PDB entry 7Z30 | electron microscopy, 2.90 A resolution | chains A and B of the 19 polymer chains in the assembly

# Chain A
Molecule: DNA-directed RNA polymerase III subunit RPC1
Source organism: Saccharomyces cerevisiae S288C
Notes: EC 2.7.7.6
UniProtKB: P04051 (RPC1_YEAST); numbering as in UniProt (aligned over 1-1460)
Chain sequence (1460 residues; numbered 1 to 1460; the number before each row is that of its first residue):
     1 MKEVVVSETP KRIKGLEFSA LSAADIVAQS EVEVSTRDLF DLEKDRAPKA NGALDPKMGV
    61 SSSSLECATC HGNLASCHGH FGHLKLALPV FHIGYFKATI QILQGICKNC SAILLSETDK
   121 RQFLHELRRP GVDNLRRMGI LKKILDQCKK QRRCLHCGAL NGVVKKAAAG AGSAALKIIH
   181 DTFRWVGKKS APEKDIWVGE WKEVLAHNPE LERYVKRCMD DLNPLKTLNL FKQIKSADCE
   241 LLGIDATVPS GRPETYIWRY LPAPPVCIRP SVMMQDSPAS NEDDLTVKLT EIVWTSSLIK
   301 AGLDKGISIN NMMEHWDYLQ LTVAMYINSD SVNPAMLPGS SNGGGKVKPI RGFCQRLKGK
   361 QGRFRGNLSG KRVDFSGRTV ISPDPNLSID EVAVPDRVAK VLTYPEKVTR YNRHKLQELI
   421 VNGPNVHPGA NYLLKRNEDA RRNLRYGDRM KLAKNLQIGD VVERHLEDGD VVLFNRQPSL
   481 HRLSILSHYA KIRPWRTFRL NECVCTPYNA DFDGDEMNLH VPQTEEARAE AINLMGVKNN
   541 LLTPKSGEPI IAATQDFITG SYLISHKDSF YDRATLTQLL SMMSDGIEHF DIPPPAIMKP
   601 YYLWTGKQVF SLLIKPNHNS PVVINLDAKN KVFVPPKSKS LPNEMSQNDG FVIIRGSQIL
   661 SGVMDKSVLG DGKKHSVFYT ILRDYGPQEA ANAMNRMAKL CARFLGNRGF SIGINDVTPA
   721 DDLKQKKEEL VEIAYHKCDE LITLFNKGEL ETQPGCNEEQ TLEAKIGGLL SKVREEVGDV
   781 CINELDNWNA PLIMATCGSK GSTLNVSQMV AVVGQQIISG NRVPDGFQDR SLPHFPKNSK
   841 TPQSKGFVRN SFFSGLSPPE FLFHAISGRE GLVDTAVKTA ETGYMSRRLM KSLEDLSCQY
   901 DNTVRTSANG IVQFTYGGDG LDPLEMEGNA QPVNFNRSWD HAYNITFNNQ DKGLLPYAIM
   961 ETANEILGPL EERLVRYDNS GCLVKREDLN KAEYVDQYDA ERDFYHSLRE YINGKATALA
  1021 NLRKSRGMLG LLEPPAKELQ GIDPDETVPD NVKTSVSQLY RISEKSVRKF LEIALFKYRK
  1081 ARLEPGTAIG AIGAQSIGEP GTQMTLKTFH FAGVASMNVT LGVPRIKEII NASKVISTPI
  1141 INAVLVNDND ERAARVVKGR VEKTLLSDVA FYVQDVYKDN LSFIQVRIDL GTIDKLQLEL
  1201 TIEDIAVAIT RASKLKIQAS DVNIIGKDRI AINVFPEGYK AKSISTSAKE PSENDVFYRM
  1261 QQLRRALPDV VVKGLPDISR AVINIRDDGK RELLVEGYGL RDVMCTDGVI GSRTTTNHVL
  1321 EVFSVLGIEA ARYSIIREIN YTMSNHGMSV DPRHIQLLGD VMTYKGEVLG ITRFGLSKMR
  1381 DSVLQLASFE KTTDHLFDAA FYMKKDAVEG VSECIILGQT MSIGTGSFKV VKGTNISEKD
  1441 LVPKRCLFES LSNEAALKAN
Disordered / not traced: 1, 169-174, 333-347, 1237-1251, 1457-1460
UniProt features mapped onto this chain:
  - region: Pro858 to Glu870 (Bridging helix)
  - binding site (Zn(2+)): Cys67, Cys70, Cys77, His80, Cys107, Cys110, Cys154
  - binding site (Mg(2+)): Asp511, Asp513, Asp515
  - mutagenesis: Thr506 (T506I: Temperature-sensitive), Asn509 (N509Y: Temperature-sensitive), Asn518 (N518Q: Temperature-sensitive)
Metal / ion sites: Zn2+ site 1: Cys67, Cys70, Cys77, His80; Zn2+ site 2: Cys107, Cys110, Cys154, Cys157; Mg2+ site 1: Asp511, Asp513, Asp515; Mg2+ site 2: Asp511, Asp513 (shared with 2 residues of chain I)
What the authors report for this chain:
  - Mg2+ coordination: Asp511, Asp513, Asp515
  - catalytic residues: Asp511, Asp513, Asp515

# Chain B
Molecule: DNA-directed RNA polymerase III subunit RPC2
Source organism: Saccharomyces cerevisiae S288C
Notes: EC 2.7.7.6
UniProtKB: P22276 (RPC2_YEAST); residue numbers follow UniProt; this construct covers 1-1149
Chain sequence (1149 residues; each row starts with the number of its first residue):
     1 MVAATKRRKT HIHKHVKDEA FDDLLKPVYK GKKLTDEINT AQDKWHLLPA FLKVKGLVKQ
    61 HLDSFNYFVD TDLKKIIKAN QLILSDVDPE FYLKYVDIRV GKKSSSSTKD YLTPPHECRL
   121 RDMTYSAPIY VDIEYTRGRN IIMHKDVEIG RMPIMLRSNK CILYDADESK MAKLNECPLD
   181 PGGYFIVNGT EKVILVQEQL SKNRIIVEAD EKKGIVQASV TSSTHERKSK TYVITKNGKI
   241 YLKHNSIAEE IPIAIVLKAC GILSDLEIMQ LVCGNDSSYQ DIFAVNLEES SKLDIYTQQQ
   301 ALEYIGAKVK TMRRQKLTIL QEGIEAIATT VIAHLTVEAL DFREKALYIA MMTRRVVMAM
   361 YNPKMIDDRD YVGNKRLELA GQLISLLFED LFKKFNNDFK LSIDKVLKKP NRAMEYDALL
   421 SINVHSNNIT SGLNRAISTG NWSLKRFKME RAGVTHVLSR LSYISALGMM TRISSQFEKS
   481 RKVSGPRALQ PSQFGMLCTA DTPEGEACGL VKNLALMTHI TTDDEEEPIK KLCYVLGVED
   541 ITLIDSASLH LNYGVYLNGT LIGSIRFPTK FVTQFRHLRR TGKVSEFISI YSNSHQMAVH
   601 IATDGGRICR PLIIVSDGQS RVKDIHLRKL LDGELDFDDF LKLGLVEYLD VNEENDSYIA
   661 LYEKDIVPSM THLEIEPFTI LGAVAGLIPY PHHNQSPRNT YQCAMGKQAI GAIAYNQFKR
   721 IDTLLYLMTY PQQPMVKTKT IELIDYDKLP AGQNATVAVM SYSGYDIEDA LVLNKSSIDR
   781 GFGRCETRRK TTTVLKRYAN HTQDIIGGMR VDENGDPIWQ HQSLGPDGLG EVGMKVQSGQ
   841 IYINKSVPTN SADAPNPNNV NVQTQYREAP VIYRGPEPSH IDQVMMSVSD NDQALIKVLL
   901 RQNRRPELGD KFSSRHGQKG VCGIIVKQED MPFNDQGIVP DIIMNPHGFP SRMTVGKMIE
   961 LISGKAGVLN GTLEYGTCFG GSKLEDMSKI LVDQGFNYSG KDMLYSGITG ECLQAYIFFG
  1021 PIYYQKLKHM VLDKMHARAR GPRAVLTRQP TEGRSRDGGL RLGEMERDCV IAYGASQLLL
  1081 ERLMISSDAF EVDVCDKCGL MGYSGWCTTC KSAENIIKMT IPYAAKLLFQ ELLSMNIAPR
  1141 LRLEDIFQQ
Disordered / not traced: 1-35, 852-863
UniProt features mapped onto this chain:
  - zinc finger: Cys1095 to Cys1110 (C4-type)
  - binding site (Zn(2+)): Cys1095, Cys1098, Cys1107, Cys1110
Metal / ion sites: Zn2+: Cys1095, Cys1098, Cys1107, Cys1110
What the authors report for this chain:
  - conformationally variable residues (side-chain flip): Arg698, Tyr701

# How chain A and chain B interact
Contacting residue pairs (404; chain A residue first):
  Thr9(A) with Asp1145(B)
  Pro10(A) with Asp1145(B); Ile1146(B), hydrophobic; Phe1147(B), hydrophobic
  Lys11(A) with Asp1096(B), salt bridge; Ile1117(B); Leu1143(B); Glu1144(B); Asp1145(B), salt bridge
  Arg12(A) with Arg1142(B); Leu1143(B); Glu1144(B), salt bridge; Ile1146(B)
  Ile13(A) with Met1119(B), hydrophobic; Leu1141(B), hydrophobic; Arg1142(B)
  Lys14(A) with Arg1142(B), hydrogen bond (backbone-backbone); Leu1143(B); Glu1144(B)
  Gly15(A) with Arg1140(B); Leu1141(B); Arg1142(B), hydrogen bond (backbone-backbone)
  Leu16(A) with Pro1139(B); Arg1140(B); Leu1141(B), hydrophobic
  Glu17(A) with Ala1138(B); Pro1139(B); Arg1140(B), hydrogen bond (backbone-backbone); Arg1142(B), salt bridge
  Phe18(A) with Leu1132(B), hydrophobic; Ile1137(B), hydrophobic; Ala1138(B); Pro1139(B), hydrophobic
  Ser19(A) with Asn1136(B); Ile1137(B); Ala1138(B), hydrogen bond (backbone-backbone)
  Ala20(A) with Asn1136(B)
  Leu21(A) with Leu1133(B), hydrophobic; Asn1136(B), hydrogen bond (backbone-side chain); Ala1138(B), hydrophobic
  Asp25(A) with Arg1140(B), salt bridge
  Ala28(A) with Thr1108(B); Thr1109(B); Lys1111(B)
  Gln29(A) with Thr1108(B); Thr1109(B); Leu1133(B)
  Glu31(A) with Tyr1103(B)
  Thr69(A) with Tyr1103(B)
  Leu74(A) with Arg1048(B), hydrogen bond (backbone-side chain)
  His78(A) with Phe1090(B); Glu1091(B); Gly1102(B); Lys1126(B), hydrogen bond (backbone-side chain); Gln1130(B), hydrogen bond (backbone-side chain)
  Gly79(A) with Gln1130(B)
  His80(A) with Tyr1103(B)
  Phe81(A) with Gln1130(B); Leu1133(B), hydrophobic; Ser1134(B)
  His92(A) with Asn1136(B)
  Tyr95(A) with Asn1136(B), hydrogen bond (side chain-backbone); Ile1137(B)
  Thr255(A) with Asn1136(B), hydrogen bond (backbone-side chain)
  Trp258(A) with Ser1134(B)
  Pro262(A) with Leu1133(B); Ser1134(B)
  Pro264(A) with Ser1134(B)
  Cys267(A) with Leu1046(B); Lys1126(B); Gln1130(B), hydrogen bond
  Ile268(A) with Leu1046(B); Leu1127(B), hydrophobic; Gln1130(B); Glu1131(B)
  Pro270(A) with Val1045(B), hydrophobic; Leu1046(B)
  Ile327(A) with Met1135(B), hydrophobic
  Phe353(A) with Glu1131(B); Ser1134(B); Met1135(B), hydrophobic
  Arg356(A) with Leu1046(B); Glu1131(B), salt bridge
  Leu357(A) with Glu1131(B); Met1135(B), hydrophobic
  Arg363(A) with Leu1046(B); Leu1127(B); Glu1131(B), salt bridge
  Phe364(A) with Leu1128(B), hydrophobic
  Arg365(A) with Arg1061(B), hydrogen bond (backbone-side chain)
  Gly366(A) with Arg1061(B), hydrogen bond (backbone-side chain)
  Asn367(A) with Thr1047(B); Gln1049(B), hydrogen bond; Ala1124(B)
  Leu368(A) with Ala1124(B), hydrophobic; Ala1125(B)
  Ser369(A) with Glu1064(B), hydrogen bond
  Gly370(A) with Arg1061(B), hydrogen bond (backbone-side chain); Leu1062(B)
  Lys371(A) with Gln1049(B); Arg1061(B); Leu1062(B), hydrogen bond (backbone-backbone); Leu1083(B), hydrogen bond (side chain-backbone); Ser1087(B); Asp1088(B), salt bridge; Pro1122(B)
  Arg372(A) with Pro1050(B); Thr1051(B); Glu1052(B), salt bridge; Gly1059(B), hydrogen bond (side chain-backbone); Leu1060(B); Arg1061(B); Ser1087(B), hydrogen bond (backbone-side chain)
  Val373(A) with Pro1050(B); Gly1059(B); Leu1060(B), hydrogen bond (backbone-backbone); Leu1062(B), hydrophobic; Arg1082(B); Ser1086(B)
  Asp374(A) with Arg1038(B), salt bridge; Ala1039(B); Arg1040(B); Arg1043(B), salt bridge; Pro1050(B); Arg1082(B), hydrogen bond (backbone-side chain); Ser1086(B), hydrogen bond (backbone-backbone)
  Phe375(A) with Arg1038(B), hydrogen bond (backbone-backbone); Ala1039(B), hydrogen bond (backbone-backbone); Arg1040(B); Arg1082(B)
  Ser376(A) with Ala1037(B); Arg1038(B), hydrogen bond (backbone-backbone); Leu1060(B), hydrogen bond (side chain-backbone)
  Gly377(A) with His1036(B); Ala1037(B); Leu1060(B)
  Arg378(A) with Lys1034(B); Met1035(B); His1036(B), hydrogen bond (backbone-backbone); Leu1060(B)
  Thr379(A) with Val1031(B); Met1035(B)
  Val380(A) with Gly909(B); Val921(B), hydrophobic; Val1031(B), hydrophobic
  Ile381(A) with Val921(B)
  Ser382(A) with Gly909(B); Val921(B); Cys922(B), hydrogen bond (side chain-backbone)
  Pro383(A) with Tyr765(B); Ala770(B), hydrophobic; Gly923(B)
  Asp384(A) with Tyr765(B), hydrogen bond
  Pro385(A) with Gly764(B); Tyr765(B)
  Asn386(A) with Tyr765(B), hydrogen bond
  Arg397(A) with Met1035(B)
  Val398(A) with Met1035(B), hydrophobic; Ala1037(B), hydrophobic
  Val401(A) with Ala1037(B), hydrophobic; Ala1039(B)
  Leu402(A) with Arg1038(B)
  Tyr432(A) with Arg1040(B)
  Arg441(A) with Arg1040(B)
  Glu463(A) with Arg1040(B), salt bridge
  Leu473(A) with Leu1078(B), hydrophobic
  Asn475(A) with Glu1066(B)
  Gln477(A) with Arg1061(B); Glu1066(B), hydrogen bond
  Ser479(A) with Met1065(B); Glu1066(B); Cys1069(B)
  His481(A) with Cys1069(B), hydrogen bond (backbone-side chain)
  Arg482(A) with Cys1069(B); Ala1072(B), hydrogen bond (side chain-backbone); Tyr1073(B), hydrogen bond (backbone-side chain)
  Leu483(A) with Tyr1073(B)
  Ile485(A) with Cys1069(B), hydrophobic; Tyr1073(B), hydrogen bond (backbone-side chain)
  Leu486(A) with Tyr1073(B)
  Trp495(A) with Glu907(B); Leu908(B), hydrophobic; Ile925(B), hydrophobic
  Arg496(A) with Glu877(B), salt bridge; Glu907(B), salt bridge; Val1031(B); Met1035(B)
  Thr497(A) with Leu908(B); Gly909(B); Val1031(B)
  Glu502(A) with Gly764(B); Ile767(B); Glu768(B)
  Asp511(A) with Glu768(B); Asp769(B)
  Phe512(A) with Ile767(B); Glu768(B); Asp769(B); Ala770(B); Gly920(B); Val921(B)
  Asp513(A) with Asp769(B); Lys911(B); Lys919(B); Gly920(B)
  Gly514(A) with Lys911(B); Val921(B)
  Glu516(A) with Lys1034(B)
  Asn518(A) with Leu1060(B)
  His520(A) with Leu1060(B); Leu1062(B); Arg1082(B), hydrogen bond
  Val521(A) with Glu1081(B); Arg1082(B), hydrogen bond (backbone-side chain)
  Pro522(A) with Leu1078(B), hydrophobic; Glu1081(B)
  Gln523(A) with Glu1081(B), hydrogen bond (backbone-side chain); Ser1086(B)
  Thr524(A) with Glu1081(B)
  Glu526(A) with Gln1077(B)
  Ala527(A) with Gln1077(B); Leu1078(B); Glu1081(B)
  Glu530(A) with Ala1075(B); Ser1076(B), hydrogen bond (side chain-backbone); Gln1077(B), hydrogen bond (side chain-backbone); Leu1078(B), hydrogen bond (side chain-backbone)
  Leu534(A) with Tyr1073(B); Gly1074(B)
  Met535(A) with Tyr1073(B), hydrophobic; Leu1078(B), hydrophobic
  Asn540(A) with Tyr1073(B)
  Thr554(A) with Glu768(B)
  Gln555(A) with Ile767(B); Glu768(B); Asn945(B); His947(B)
  Asp556(A) with Ser761(B), hydrogen bond; Ile767(B); Asn945(B), hydrogen bond; His947(B), salt bridge
  Phe557(A) with Ile767(B), hydrophobic
  Thr559(A) with His947(B), hydrogen bond
  Ala702(A) with Ser763(B); Gly764(B)
  Leu705(A) with Ser761(B)
  Gly706(A) with Met760(B); Ser761(B); Tyr762(B); Leu1013(B)
  Asn707(A) with Ser1006(B), hydrogen bond; Ile1008(B); Thr1009(B); Leu1013(B)
  Arg708(A) with Leu1013(B); Gln1014(B), hydrogen bond (backbone-backbone); Ala1015(B)
  Gly709(A) with Ala1015(B)
  Phe710(A) with Val759(B); Met760(B); Ser761(B), hydrogen bond (backbone-backbone); Pro946(B)
  Ser711(A) with Val759(B), hydrogen bond (side chain-backbone); Lys1001(B), hydrogen bond (backbone-side chain); Tyr1016(B); Ile1017(B); Phe1018(B), hydrogen bond (side chain-backbone)
  Ile712(A) with Val759(B), hydrophobic; Pro946(B), hydrophobic; Phe949(B), hydrophobic; Met958(B), hydrophobic; Lys1001(B); Phe1018(B)
  Gly713(A) with Met958(B); Lys1001(B); Phe1018(B)
  Ile714(A) with Val955(B), hydrophobic; Met958(B), hydrophobic; Ile959(B), hydrophobic; Ile962(B), hydrophobic; Leu984(B), hydrophobic; Phe1018(B)
  Asn715(A) with Ser999(B); Lys1001(B)
  Asp716(A) with Lys1001(B), salt bridge
  Met794(A) with Pro946(B); Pro950(B), hydrophobic
  Ser799(A) with His947(B)
  Lys800(A) with His947(B), hydrogen bond (side chain-backbone); Pro950(B); Ser951(B)
  Gly801(A) with Ser951(B), hydrogen bond (backbone-side chain)
  Asn805(A) with Pro950(B); Ser951(B); Met953(B), hydrogen bond
  Gln808(A) with Met953(B)
  Met809(A) with Phe949(B); Pro950(B); Met953(B), hydrophobic; Val955(B), hydrophobic; Met958(B), hydrophobic
  Gly826(A) with Tyr371(B); Pro491(B); Ser492(B)
  Phe827(A) with Tyr371(B); Pro491(B); Ser492(B); Val651(B); Glu654(B); Asn655(B)
  Gln828(A) with His595(B), hydrogen bond; Asn655(B), hydrogen bond (backbone-side chain)
  Arg830(A) with Glu654(B), hydrogen bond (side chain-backbone); Asn655(B), hydrogen bond (side chain-backbone); Ser657(B), hydrogen bond (side chain-backbone)
  Ser831(A) with Pro491(B)
  Leu832(A) with Pro491(B); Phe494(B), hydrophobic
  Pro833(A) with Glu654(B); Ser657(B); Tyr658(B); Ile659(B), hydrogen bond (backbone-backbone)
  His834(A) with Phe494(B); Tyr658(B); Ile659(B); Leu661(B); Glu674(B), salt bridge
  Phe835(A) with Tyr658(B)
  Pro836(A) with Tyr658(B)
  Lys837(A) with Asn655(B)
  Phe852(A) with His693(B); Asn694(B); Met953(B), hydrophobic; Val955(B)
  Phe853(A) with His693(B), hydrogen bond (backbone-side chain); Val955(B), hydrophobic; Leu984(B), hydrophobic
  Ser854(A) with His693(B)
  Gly855(A) with His692(B); His693(B), hydrogen bond (backbone-side chain)
  Leu856(A) with His692(B), hydrogen bond (backbone-backbone); Phe979(B)
  Pro858(A) with Tyr662(B); Pro677(B), hydrophobic; Phe979(B), hydrophobic
  Pro859(A) with Leu661(B)
  Phe861(A) with Pro691(B); His692(B); Asn699(B); Cys978(B), hydrophobic; Phe979(B), hydrophobic
  Leu862(A) with Phe494(B), hydrophobic
  His864(A) with Gln695(B); Ser696(B), hydrogen bond (side chain-backbone)
  Ala865(A) with Ser696(B)
  Ile866(A) with Leu489(B); Pro491(B), hydrophobic
  Gly868(A) with Ser696(B)
  Arg869(A) with Arg487(B), hydrogen bond (side chain-backbone); Leu489(B); Thr502(B), hydrogen bond; Cys508(B), hydrogen bond (side chain-backbone); Gly509(B)
  Val873(A) with Ser484(B); Arg487(B)
  Val877(A) with Lys482(B)
  Arg887(A) with Glu1064(B)
  Met890(A) with Asp1068(B)
  Glu894(A) with Arg1067(B), salt bridge; Asp1068(B)
  Ala1088(A) with Ile1071(B); Ala1072(B), hydrophobic
  Ala1091(A) with Ala1072(B), hydrophobic
  Ile1092(A) with Ala1072(B)
  Gln1095(A) with Cys1069(B), hydrogen bond; Ala1072(B)
  Tyr1258(A) with Ser291(B), hydrogen bond; Lys292(B), hydrogen bond (side chain-backbone)
  Gln1261(A) with Glu288(B)
  Arg1265(A) with Val285(B); Glu288(B), salt bridge
  Leu1396(A) with Leu1132(B), hydrophobic
  Phe1397(A) with Ile1137(B), hydrophobic
  Ala1400(A) with Ile1137(B), hydrophobic
  Ser1412(A) with Arg1067(B)
  Ile1415(A) with Arg1067(B); Ile1071(B), hydrophobic; Leu1079(B), hydrophobic; Leu1083(B), hydrophobic
  Ile1416(A) with Pro1122(B); Ala1125(B)
  Leu1417(A) with Ile1121(B); Pro1122(B)
  Gly1418(A) with Leu1080(B); Pro1122(B)
  Gln1419(A) with Leu1080(B)
  Thr1420(A) with Ser1076(B); Gln1077(B)
  Met1421(A) with Ser1076(B); Leu1079(B), hydrophobic
  Gly1424(A) with Gly1074(B)
  Thr1425(A) with Gly1074(B), hydrogen bond (backbone-backbone); Ser1076(B), hydrogen bond
  Gly1426(A) with Ser1076(B), hydrogen bond (backbone-side chain)
Interface residues without a listed pair, chain A (192 interface residues in all): Glu8, Cys70, Ala75, Cys77, Pro265, Pro278, Cys354, Arg499, Cys505, Ala510, Ala531, Val717, Pro791, Pro824, Ser857, Leu872, Ala876, Val1411, Ile1423
Interface residues without a listed pair, chain B (185 interface residues in all): Asn237, Arg481, Ala488, Gln490, Thr499, Pro503, Gly505, Asn593, Arg610, Asp656, Ile680, Leu681, Pro697, Asp766, Ser851, Pro876, Tyr998, Leu1032, Gly1063, Met1084, Ile1085, Val1092, Asp1093, Leu1100, Lys1118, Tyr1123, Phe1129

# In short
Chain A and chain B form an interface of 192 and 185 residues respectively, with 73 hydrogen bonds and 19 salt
bridges. Among the polar pairs are Lys11(A)-Asp1096(B), Lys11(A)-Asp1145(B) and Arg12(A)-Glu1144(B). The paper
reports catalytic residues Asp511(A), Asp513(A) and Asp515(A); Mg2+ coordination by Asp511(A), Asp513(A) and
Asp515(A).
Chain A is DNA-directed RNA polymerase III subunit RPC1 and chain B is DNA-directed RNA polymerase III subunit
RPC2, both from Saccharomyces cerevisiae S288C; the structure, Structure of yeast RNA Polymerase III-Ty1
integrase complex at 2.9 A (focus subunit C11 terminal Zn-ribbon ..., was determined by electron microscopy,
deposited together with 7Z0H, 7Z2Z, 7Z31 and 8BWS.
